PDB entry 2I56 | X-ray diffraction, 1.97 A resolution | chains C and D of the 4 polymer chains in the assembly

Chain C (and D):
Molecule: L-rhamnose isomerase
Organism: Pseudomonas stutzeri
Notes: EC 5.3.1.14; chain D of this document is another copy of the same molecule, construct and numbering; everything in this record applies to it too
UniProt: Q75WH8 (Q75WH8_PSEST); numbering as in UniProt (aligned over 1-430)
Amino-acid sequence (438 residues; numbered 1 to 438; the number before each row is that of its first residue):
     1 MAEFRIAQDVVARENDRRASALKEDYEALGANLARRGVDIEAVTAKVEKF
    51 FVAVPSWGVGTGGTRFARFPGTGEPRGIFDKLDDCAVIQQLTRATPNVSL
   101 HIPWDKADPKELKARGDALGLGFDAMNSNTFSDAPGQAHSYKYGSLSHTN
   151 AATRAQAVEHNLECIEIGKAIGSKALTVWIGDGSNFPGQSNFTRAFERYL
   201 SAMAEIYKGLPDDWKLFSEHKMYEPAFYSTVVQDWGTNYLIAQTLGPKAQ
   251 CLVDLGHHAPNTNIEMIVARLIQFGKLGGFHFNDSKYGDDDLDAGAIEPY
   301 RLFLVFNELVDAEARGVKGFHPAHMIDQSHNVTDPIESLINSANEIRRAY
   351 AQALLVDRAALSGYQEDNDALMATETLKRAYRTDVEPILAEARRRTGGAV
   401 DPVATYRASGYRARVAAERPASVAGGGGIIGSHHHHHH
Not modelled in the structure: 1-2, 431-438 (chain D: 1-2, 422-438)
Sequence notes: engineered mutation Asn-150 (Asp in Q75WH8); cloning artifact (431-432); expression tag (433-438)
Ion coordination: Zn2+ site 1: Glu-219, Asp-254, His-281, Asp-327 (together with L-rhamnose); Zn2+ site 2: His-257, Asp-289 (together with L-rhamnose)
Small-molecule neighbours: L-rhamnose (RNS): Trp-57, His-101, Trp-104, Phe-131, Trp-179, Glu-219, Lys-221, Asp-254, His-257, His-281, Asp-289, Asp-327

Chain C / chain D interface:
Contacting residue pairs (81):
  Thr-64(C) with Pro-225(D); Phe-227(D)
  Arg-65(C) with Arg-65(D); Glu-224(D), salt bridge; Asp-289(D), salt bridge; Asp-291(D), salt bridge
  Phe-66(C) with Ser-132(D); Trp-179(D), hydrophobic; Lys-221(D); Glu-224(D)
  Ala-67(C) with Phe-131(D); Ser-132(D)
  Phe-69(C) with Phe-131(D); Ser-132(D); Asp-133(D); Ser-140(D); Tyr-141(D); Lys-142(D), hydrogen bond (backbone-side chain)
  Phe-131(C) with Ala-67(D); Phe-69(D)
  Ser-132(C) with Phe-66(D); Ala-67(D)
  Asp-133(C) with Phe-69(D)
  Ser-140(C) with Phe-69(D)
  Tyr-141(C) with Phe-69(D)
  Lys-142(C) with Phe-69(D), hydrogen bond (side chain-backbone); Asn-331(D)
  Tyr-143(C) with Val-332(D), hydrogen bond (side chain-backbone)
  Trp-179(C) with Phe-66(D), hydrophobic
  Asn-185(C) with Leu-292(D)
  Phe-186(C) with Asp-293(D); Ala-296(D), hydrophobic; Val-332(D), hydrophobic; Thr-333(D)
  Pro-187(C) with Ala-296(D); Ile-297(D)
  Lys-221(C) with Phe-66(D)
  Met-222(C) with Tyr-287(D), hydrophobic
  Tyr-223(C) with Tyr-223(D); Tyr-287(D), hydrophobic
  Glu-224(C) with Arg-65(D), salt bridge; Phe-66(D)
  Pro-225(C) with Thr-64(D); Phe-66(D)
  Phe-227(C) with Lys-286(D); Tyr-287(D); Asp-290(D); Leu-292(D)
  Tyr-228(C) with Lys-286(D); Tyr-287(D), hydrogen bond (backbone-side chain)
  Lys-286(C) with Phe-227(D); Tyr-228(D)
  Tyr-287(C) with Met-222(D), hydrophobic; Tyr-223(D), hydrophobic; Phe-227(D); Tyr-228(D), hydrogen bond (side chain-backbone)
  Asp-289(C) with Arg-65(D), salt bridge
  Asp-290(C) with Phe-227(D)
  Asp-291(C) with Arg-65(D), salt bridge
  Leu-292(C) with Asn-185(D); Phe-227(D)
  Asp-293(C) with Phe-186(D)
  Ala-296(C) with Phe-186(D), hydrophobic; Pro-187(D)
  Ile-297(C) with Pro-187(D)
  Asn-331(C) with Lys-142(D)
  Val-332(C) with Lys-142(D); Tyr-143(D); Asn-185(D); Phe-186(D), hydrophobic
  Thr-333(C) with Phe-186(D)
  Ala-424(C) with Asp-133(D)
  Gly-428(C) with Gly-62(D); Gly-63(D), hydrogen bond (backbone-backbone); Thr-64(D); Arg-68(D)
  Ile-429(C) with Gly-62(D); Gly-63(D)
  Ile-430(C) with Trp-57(D); Arg-68(D), hydrogen bond (backbone-side chain); Trp-104(D)
Interface residues without a listed pair, chain C (46 interface residues in all): Gly-63, Pro-70, Gly-71, Gln-189, Ser-229, Pro-260, Ser-329
Interface residues without a listed pair, chain D (47 interface residues in all): Thr-61, Pro-70, Gly-71, Gln-189, Ser-229, Pro-260, Ser-329

Summary:
The interface between chain C and chain D involves 46 residues on one side and 47 on the other, with 7
hydrogen bonds and 6 salt bridges. Polar pairs include Arg-65(C)/Glu-224(D), Arg-65(C)/Asp-289(D) and
Arg-65(C)/Asp-291(D). Bound to chain C: L-rhamnose.
Chain C and chain D are both L-rhamnose isomerase (Pseudomonas stutzeri); the structure, Crystal structure of
L-Rhamnose Isomerase from Pseudomonas stutzeri with L-Rhamnose, was determined by X-ray diffraction together
with 2HCV and 2I57 from the same study.
